7AAQ - chain A; structure by X-ray diffraction, 1.81 A resolution.

[Chain A]
Name: Sugar transport protein 10
Source organism: Arabidopsis thaliana
Reference sequence: Q9LT15 (STP10_ARATH); residue numbers follow UniProt; this construct covers 2-514
Chain sequence (514 residues; numbered 1 to 514; the number before each row is that of its first residue):
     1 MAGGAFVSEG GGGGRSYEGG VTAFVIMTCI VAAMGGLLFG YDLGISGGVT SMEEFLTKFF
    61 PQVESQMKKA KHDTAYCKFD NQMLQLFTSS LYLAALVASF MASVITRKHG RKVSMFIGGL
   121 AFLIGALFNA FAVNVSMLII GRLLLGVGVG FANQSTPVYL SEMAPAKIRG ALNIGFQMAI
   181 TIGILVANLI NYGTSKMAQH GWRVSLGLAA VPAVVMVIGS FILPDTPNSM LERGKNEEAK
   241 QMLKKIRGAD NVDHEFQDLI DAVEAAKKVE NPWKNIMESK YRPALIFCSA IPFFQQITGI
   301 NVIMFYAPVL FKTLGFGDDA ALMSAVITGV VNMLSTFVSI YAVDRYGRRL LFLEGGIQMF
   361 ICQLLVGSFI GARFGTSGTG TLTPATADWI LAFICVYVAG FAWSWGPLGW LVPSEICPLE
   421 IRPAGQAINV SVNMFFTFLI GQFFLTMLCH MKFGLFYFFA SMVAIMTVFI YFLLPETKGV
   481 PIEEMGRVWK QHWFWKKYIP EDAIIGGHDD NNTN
Not modelled in the structure: 1-20, 508-514
Construct notes: initiating methionine (1)
Disulfide bonds: Cys77-Cys449
Small-molecule neighbours:
  - beta-D-glucopyranose (BGC): Phe39, Leu43, Gln177, Ile180, Thr181, Ile184, Gln295, Gln296, Asn301, Met304, Asn332, Phe401, Gly406, Trp410, Asn433
  - decaethylene glycol (XPE; 3,6,9,12,15,18,21,24,27-nonaoxanonacosane-1,29-diol): Leu43, Ile45, Ser46, Gly47, Val49, Thr50, Phe55, Tyr76, Phe79, Phe87, Thr88, Tyr92, Arg142, Leu206, Asn301, Val302, Phe305, Thr437, Phe438, Gly441, Gln442, Leu445, Leu448
Curated features (UniProtKB/Swiss-Prot):
  - binding site (beta-D-glucose): Gln177, Gln295, Gln296, Asn301, Asn332, Trp410
  - mutagenesis: Phe39 (F39A: Reduces affinity for glucose 8-fold), Leu43 (L43A: Reduces affinity for glucose 150-fold and turns STP10 into a low affinity transporter), Cys77 (C77A: Increases sensitivity to alkaline pH and can only function fully at acidic pH (pH < 5)), Glu162 (E162Q: Abolishes glucose transport activity; when associated with N-344), Gln177 (Q177A: Reduces affinity for glucose 37-fold), Ile184 (I184A: Reduces affinity for glucose 3-fold), Asp344 (D344N: Abolishes glucose transport activity; when associated with Q-162), Cys449 (C449A: Increases sensitivity to alkaline pH and can only function fully at acidic pH (pH < 5))
What the authors report for this chain:
  - mutagenesis - F87A/T88A, E162Q/D344N: abolished catalytic activity
  - binding site for beta-D-glucopyranose: Phe39, Leu43, Gln177, Ile184
  - mutagenesis - F39A (8-fold), Y76A (15-fold), Q177A (37-fold), I184A (3-fold), D225N (5-fold), C288A (3-fold), Y306A (15-fold), C417A (3-fold): decreased binding to beta-D-glucopyranose
  - binding site for acetate ion: Asp42, Arg142
  - contacts within the chain: Phe87-Arg142 (backbone contact), Thr88-Arg142 (backbone contact), Glu162-Arg422 (salt bridge), Glu162-Thr226, Arg111-Glu162 (salt bridge), Arg169-Glu415, Arg169-Thr477 (backbone contact), Arg169-Val480 (backbone contact), Cys288-Cys417, Gly170-Asp344 (backbone contact), Ala171-Asp344 (backbone contact)
  - mutagenesis - F79A (K_m_ 29 uM): unchanged binding to beta-D-glucopyranose

[In short]
Chain A binds beta-D-glucopyranose and decaethylene glycol. UniProt lists 6 beta-D-glucose-binding residues
and 8 mutagenesis sites. The paper reports a binding site for beta-D-glucopyranose at Phe39, Leu43 and Gln177
among others; F39A, Y76A and Q177A, among others, reduce binding to beta-D-glucopyranose; 11 substitutions
were tested in all.
Chain A is Sugar transport protein 10 (Arabidopsis thaliana); the structure, sugar/H+ symporter STP10 in
outward occluded conformation, was determined by X-ray diffraction (same publication as 7AAR).
